1Y4V - chains A and D of the 4 polymer chains in the assembly; structure by X-ray diffraction, 1.84 A resolution.

== Chain A ==
Protein: Hemoglobin alpha chain
From: Homo sapiens
UniProt: P69905 (HBA_HUMAN); residue numbers follow UniProt; this construct covers 1-141
Chain sequence (141 residues; numbered 1 to 141; the number before each row is that of its first residue):
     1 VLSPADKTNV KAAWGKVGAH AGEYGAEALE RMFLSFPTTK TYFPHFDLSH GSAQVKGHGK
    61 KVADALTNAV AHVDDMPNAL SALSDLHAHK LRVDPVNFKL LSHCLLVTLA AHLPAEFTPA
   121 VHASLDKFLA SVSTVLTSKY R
Metal / ion sites: heme Fe near H87 (its only coordinating residue here)
Small-molecule neighbours: heme (HEM): M32, T39, Y42, F43, H45, F46, H58, K61, V62, A65, L66, L83, L86, H87, L91, V93, N97, F98, L101, V132, S133, L136

== Chain D ==
Protein: Hemoglobin beta chain
From: Homo sapiens
UniProt: P68871 (HBB_HUMAN); residue numbers follow UniProt; this construct covers 1-146
Chain sequence (146 residues; numbered 1 to 146; the number before each row is that of its first residue):
     1 MHLTPEEKSA VTALWGKVNV DEVGGEALGR LLVVYPWTQR FFESFGDLST PDAVMGNPKV
    61 KAHGKKVLGA FSDGLAHLDN LKGTFATLSE LHADKLHVDP ENFRLLGNVL VCVLAHHFGK
   121 EFTPPVQAAY QKVVAGVANA LAHKYH
Differences from the reference sequence: engineered mutation M1 (Val in P68871), A93 (Cys in P68871)
Metal / ion sites: heme Fe near H92 (its only coordinating residue here)
Small-molecule neighbours: heme (HEM): L31, T38, F41, F42, F45, H63, K66, V67, A70, F71, F85, L88, L91, H92, L96, V98, N102, F103, L106, V137, L141

== Interface between chain A and chain D ==
Pairs across the interface - 26 pairs, chain A then chain D:
  P37(A) with H146(D)
  T38(A) with P100(D)
  K40(A) with H146(D), hydrogen bond (side chain-backbone)
  T41(A) with H97(D); D99(D); Y145(D)
  Y42(A) with R40(D); D99(D), hydrogen bond
  P44(A) with H97(D)
  L91(A) with R40(D), hydrogen bond (backbone-side chain)
  R92(A) with W37(D); R40(D), hydrogen bond (backbone-side chain); E43(D), salt bridge
  D94(A) with W37(D), hydrogen bond; D99(D); E101(D); L105(D)
  P95(A) with W37(D)
  V96(A) with E101(D)
  N97(A) with D99(D)
  Y140(A) with P36(D); W37(D), hydrophobic
  R141(A) with V34(D), hydrogen bond (side chain-backbone); Y35(D); P36(D); W37(D)
Other interface residues (no listed pair), chain D (15 interface residues in all): Q39, V98

== Summary ==
14 residues of chain A face 15 of chain D across their interface; the contacts include 6 hydrogen bonds and 1
salt bridge. Polar contacts include R92(A)-E43(D), K40(A)-H146(D) and Y42(A)-D99(D). Bound to chain A: heme.
Ligands of chain D: heme.
Chain A is Hemoglobin alpha chain and chain D is Hemoglobin beta chain, both from Homo sapiens; the structure,
T-To-T(High) quaternary transitions in human hemoglobin: betaC93A deoxy low-salt (1 test set), was determined
by X-ray diffraction, deposited together with 1XXT, 1XY0, 1XZ5, 1XZ7, 1XZU, 1XZV and 45 further entries.
